PDB entry 5NFV | X-ray diffraction, 2.50 A resolution | chains A and B of the 4 polymer chains in the assembly

[Chain A]
Protein: CRISPR-associated endonuclease Cpf1
Source organism: Francisella tularensis subsp. novicida (strain U112)
Notes: EC 3.1.-.-
UniProt: A0Q7Q2 (CPF1_FRATN); residue numbers follow UniProt; this construct covers 2-1300
Chain sequence (1302 residues; numbered -1 to 1300; the number before each row is that of its first residue; numbers below 1 keep their minus sign (Ser-1 is residue -1)):
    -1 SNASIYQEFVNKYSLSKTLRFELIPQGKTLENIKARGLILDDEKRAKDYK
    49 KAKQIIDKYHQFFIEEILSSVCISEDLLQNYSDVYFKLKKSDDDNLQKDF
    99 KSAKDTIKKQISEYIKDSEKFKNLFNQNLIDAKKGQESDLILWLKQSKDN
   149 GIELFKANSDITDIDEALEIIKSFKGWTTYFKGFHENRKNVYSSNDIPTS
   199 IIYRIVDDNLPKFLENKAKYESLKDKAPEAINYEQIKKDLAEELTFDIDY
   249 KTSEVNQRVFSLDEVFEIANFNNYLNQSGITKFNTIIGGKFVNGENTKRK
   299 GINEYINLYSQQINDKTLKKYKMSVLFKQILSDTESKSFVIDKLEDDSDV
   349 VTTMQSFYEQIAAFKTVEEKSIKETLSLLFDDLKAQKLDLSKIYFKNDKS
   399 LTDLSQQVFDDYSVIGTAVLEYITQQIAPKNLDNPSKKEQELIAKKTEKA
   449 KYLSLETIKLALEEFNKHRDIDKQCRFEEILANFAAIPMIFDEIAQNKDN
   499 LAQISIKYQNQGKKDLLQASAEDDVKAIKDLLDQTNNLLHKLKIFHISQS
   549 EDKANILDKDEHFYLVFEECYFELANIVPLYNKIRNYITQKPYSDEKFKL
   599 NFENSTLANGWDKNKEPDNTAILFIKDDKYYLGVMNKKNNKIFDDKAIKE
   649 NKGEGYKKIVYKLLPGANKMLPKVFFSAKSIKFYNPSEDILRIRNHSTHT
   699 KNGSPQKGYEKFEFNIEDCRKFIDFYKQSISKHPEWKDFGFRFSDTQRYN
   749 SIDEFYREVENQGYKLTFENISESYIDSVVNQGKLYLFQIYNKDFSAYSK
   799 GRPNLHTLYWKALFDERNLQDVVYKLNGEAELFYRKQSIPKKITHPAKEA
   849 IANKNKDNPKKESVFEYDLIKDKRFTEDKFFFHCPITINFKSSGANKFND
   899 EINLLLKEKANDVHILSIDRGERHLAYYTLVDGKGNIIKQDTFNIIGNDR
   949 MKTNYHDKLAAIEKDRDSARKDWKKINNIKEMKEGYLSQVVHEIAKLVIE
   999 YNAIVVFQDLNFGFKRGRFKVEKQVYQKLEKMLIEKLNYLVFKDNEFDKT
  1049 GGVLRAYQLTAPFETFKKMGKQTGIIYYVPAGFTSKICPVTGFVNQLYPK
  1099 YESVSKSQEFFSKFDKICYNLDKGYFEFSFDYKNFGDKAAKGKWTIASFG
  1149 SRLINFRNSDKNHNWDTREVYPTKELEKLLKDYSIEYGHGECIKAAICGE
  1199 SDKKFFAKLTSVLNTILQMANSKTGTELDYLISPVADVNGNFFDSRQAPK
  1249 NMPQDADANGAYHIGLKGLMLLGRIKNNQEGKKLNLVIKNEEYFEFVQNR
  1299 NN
Unresolved in the structure: -1, 133-135, 424-443, 1009-1017, 1157-1163, 1223-1226
Construct notes: expression tag (-1 to 1); engineered mutation Gln1006 (Glu in A0Q7Q2), Ala1218 (Arg in A0Q7Q2)
Disulfide bonds: Cys1116-Cys1190
Metal / ion sites: Mg2+ site 1: Ser67, Val69, Tyr248, Asn270; Mg2+ site 2: Arg800 (shared with A-3(B) of chain B)
Ligand contacts: B3P (2-[3-(2-hydroxy-1,1-dihydroxymethyl-ethylamino)-propylamino]-2-hydroxymethyl-propane-1,3-diol): Ser12, Gly664, Lys667, Glu758, Thr885, Asn887, Phe888, Lys889, Ser890, Ser891, Gly892
From the paper describing this entry:
  - binding site for pre-crRNA (chain B): Tyr410, His843, Lys852, Lys869
  - catalytic residues: His843, Lys852, Lys869 (proposed by the authors, not directly observed)
  - binding site for DNA non-target strand: Lys613, Lys667, Lys671, Arg692 to Ser702, Gln704
  - binding site for DNA target strand: Tyr410, Lys667, Lys823, Gly826
  - mutagenesis - Q704A: decreased catalytic activity (DNA cleavage activity)
  - catalytic residues: Asp917, Asp1255
  - specificity-determining residues: Lys613, Lys671
  - mutagenesis - D917A, D1255A: abolished catalytic activity (cleavage of both DNA strands)

[Chain B]
Molecule: pre-crRNA
Notes: engineered mutation(s): 2'-deoxyU at position -19
Sequence (46 nucleotides; each row starts with the number of its first residue; numbers below 1 keep their minus sign (A-21 is residue -21)):
   -21 AAUAAUUUCUACUGUUGUAGAUAGAUUAAAAGGUAAUUCUAUCUUG
Unresolved in the structure: -21, 22-24
Metal / ion sites: Mg2+: A-3 (shared with Arg800(A) of chain A)

[Interface between chain A and chain B]
Contacting residue pairs - 144 pairs, chain A then chain B:
  Ser14(A) - A1(B)  base contact
  Lys15(A) - A1(B)  salt bridge to the phosphate
  Thr16(A) - A1(B)  hydrogen bond to the sugar
  Thr16(A) - G2(B)  hydrogen bond to the sugar
  Arg18(A) - U-15(B)  hydrogen bond to the base
  Arg18(A) - U-14(B)  base contact
  Arg18(A) - U0(B)  base contact
  Arg18(A) - G2(B)  salt bridge to the phosphate
  Phe19(A) - U-15(B)  sugar contact
  Glu20(A) - U-15(B)  sugar contact
  Lys51(A) - U4(B)  phosphate contact
  Lys51(A) - U5(B)  salt bridge to the phosphate
  Asn185(A) - U4(B)  hydrogen bond to the sugar
  Asn185(A) - U5(B)  sugar contact
  Arg186(A) - U5(B)  hydrogen bond to the sugar
  Arg186(A) - A6(B)  salt bridge to the phosphate
  Arg202(A) - A7(B)  hydrogen bond to the sugar
  Arg202(A) - A8(B)  salt bridge to the phosphate
  Phe289(A) - U15(B)  base contact
  Phe289(A) - U16(B)  sugar contact
  Asn294(A) - U16(B)  sugar contact
  Asn294(A) - C17(B)  phosphate contact
  Thr295(A) - U16(B)  hydrogen bond to the sugar
  Thr295(A) - C17(B)  sugar contact
  Lys296(A) - U16(B)  hydrogen bond to the sugar
  Leu306(A) - C17(B)  sugar contact
  Leu306(A) - U18(B)  sugar contact
  Gln309(A) - U18(B)  hydrogen bond to the sugar
  Gln309(A) - A19(B)  sugar contact
  Phe325(A) - A8(B)  phosphate contact
  Phe325(A) - A9(B)  phosphate contact
  Lys326(A) - A7(B)  salt bridge to the phosphate
  Lys326(A) - A8(B)  hydrogen bond to the phosphate
  Gln327(A) - A7(B)  phosphate contact
  Ile328(A) - A6(B)  phosphate contact
  Ile328(A) - A7(B)  phosphate contact
  Leu329(A) - A6(B)  sugar contact
  Leu329(A) - A7(B)  hydrogen bond to the phosphate
  Lys397(A) - U18(B)  base contact
  Tyr410(A) - U20(B)  hydrogen bond to the base
  Lys447(A) - A19(B)  salt bridge to the phosphate
  His538(A) - U15(B)  salt bridge to the phosphate
  Lys541(A) - U16(B)  salt bridge to the phosphate
  Tyr579(A) - A13(B)  sugar contact
  Asn580(A) - A14(B)  hydrogen bond to the sugar
  Arg583(A) - A13(B)  hydrogen bond to the sugar
  Arg583(A) - A14(B)  hydrogen bond to the sugar
  Lys595(A) - A3(B)  salt bridge to the phosphate
  Asn790(A) - U-15(B)  phosphate contact
  Lys791(A) - U-16(B)  hydrogen bond to the base
  Lys791(A) - U-15(B)  hydrogen bond to the phosphate
  Lys791(A) - U-4(B)  phosphate contact
  Ser794(A) - G-5(B)  hydrogen bond to the phosphate
  Tyr796(A) - U-6(B)  phosphate contact
  Tyr796(A) - G-5(B)  phosphate contact
  Ser797(A) - U-4(B)  hydrogen bond to the phosphate
  Lys798(A) - U-7(B)  salt bridge to the phosphate
  Lys798(A) - U-4(B)  phosphate contact
  Gly799(A) - U-4(B)  hydrogen bond to the phosphate
  Gly799(A) - A-3(B)  phosphate contact
  Arg800(A) - A-3(B)  hydrogen bond to the phosphate
  Arg800(A) - G-2(B)  salt bridge to the phosphate
  Asn802(A) - U-15(B)  base contact
  Asn802(A) - U-14(B)  base contact
  Asn802(A) - A-1(B)  hydrogen bond to the base
  Asn802(A) - U0(B)  base contact
  Leu803(A) - A-1(B)  phosphate contact
  Leu803(A) - U0(B)  hydrogen bond to the base
  His804(A) - U0(B)  stacking on the base
  His804(A) - A1(B)  salt bridge to the phosphate
  Glu829(A) - A3(B)  hydrogen bond to the sugar
  Phe831(A) - A3(B)  sugar contact
  Arg833(A) - U-14(B)  salt bridge to the phosphate
  Thr842(A) - DU-19(B)  phosphate contact
  Thr842(A) - A-18(B)  sugar contact
  His843(A) - A-18(B)  phosphate contact
  Ile849(A) - A-18(B)  base contact
  Ala850(A) - A-18(B)  hydrogen bond to the base
  Asn851(A) - A-18(B)  hydrogen bond to the base
  Asn851(A) - U-9(B)  sugar contact
  Asn851(A) - G-8(B)  phosphate contact
  Lys852(A) - A-18(B)  salt bridge to the phosphate
  Lys852(A) - C-10(B)  sugar contact
  Lys852(A) - U-9(B)  hydrogen bond to the phosphate
  Asn853(A) - C-10(B)  phosphate contact
  Asn853(A) - U-9(B)  hydrogen bond to the phosphate
  Asn856(A) - U-9(B)  hydrogen bond to the phosphate
  Asn856(A) - G-8(B)  hydrogen bond to the phosphate
  Lys858(A) - G-8(B)  salt bridge to the phosphate
  Lys858(A) - U-7(B)  hydrogen bond to the base
  Ser861(A) - U-9(B)  hydrogen bond to the sugar
  Ser861(A) - U-7(B)  hydrogen bond to the base
  Val862(A) - U-7(B)  hydrogen bond to the base
  Phe863(A) - A-18(B)  base contact
  Phe863(A) - A-17(B)  base contact
  Phe863(A) - U-9(B)  sugar contact
  Phe863(A) - U-7(B)  stacking on the base
  Tyr865(A) - A-17(B)  hydrogen bond to the base
  Tyr865(A) - U-7(B)  sugar contact
  Tyr865(A) - U-6(B)  stacking on the base
  Leu867(A) - A-18(B)  base contact
  Leu867(A) - A-17(B)  base contact
  Ile868(A) - A-17(B)  sugar contact
  Lys869(A) - DU-19(B)  sugar contact
  Lys869(A) - A-18(B)  salt bridge to the phosphate
  Lys869(A) - A-17(B)  phosphate contact
  Asp870(A) - A-17(B)  hydrogen bond to the phosphate
  Lys871(A) - A-17(B)  hydrogen bond to the phosphate
  Lys871(A) - U-16(B)  salt bridge to the phosphate
  Arg872(A) - U-16(B)  salt bridge to the phosphate
  Arg872(A) - U-14(B)  phosphate contact
  Arg872(A) - C-13(B)  salt bridge to the phosphate
  Phe873(A) - C-13(B)  phosphate contact
  Phe879(A) - U-15(B)  phosphate contact
  Phe879(A) - U-14(B)  phosphate contact
  His881(A) - G2(B)  hydrogen bond to the sugar
  His881(A) - A3(B)  phosphate contact
  Asn946(A) - G-8(B)  base contact
  Arg948(A) - G-8(B)  salt bridge to the phosphate
  Met949(A) - C-10(B)  sugar contact
  Thr951(A) - A-11(B)  sugar contact
  Tyr953(A) - A-11(B)  sugar contact
  Lys956(A) - A-11(B)  hydrogen bond to the phosphate
  Lys956(A) - C-10(B)  salt bridge to the phosphate
  Arg968(A) - G11(B)  hydrogen bond to the sugar
  Arg968(A) - U12(B)  hydrogen bond to the sugar
  Lys969(A) - A13(B)  salt bridge to the phosphate
  Asn976(A) - C-13(B)  phosphate contact
  Asn976(A) - U-12(B)  hydrogen bond to the phosphate
  Glu979(A) - C-13(B)  sugar contact
  Glu979(A) - U-12(B)  sugar contact
  Met980(A) - U-12(B)  sugar contact
  Met980(A) - A-11(B)  phosphate contact
  Gly983(A) - U-12(B)  sugar contact
  Tyr984(A) - U-12(B)  sugar contact
  Ser986(A) - G-2(B)  hydrogen bond to the sugar
  Ser986(A) - A-1(B)  sugar contact
  Gln987(A) - U-12(B)  base contact
  Gln987(A) - G-2(B)  hydrogen bond to the base
  His990(A) - G-2(B)  sugar contact
  Lys1034(A) - A-1(B)  salt bridge to the phosphate
  Lys1034(A) - U0(B)  salt bridge to the phosphate
  Lys1041(A) - G-2(B)  salt bridge to the phosphate
  Lys1041(A) - A-1(B)  salt bridge to the phosphate
Other interface residues (no listed pair), chain A (98 interface residues in all): Asp55, Phe182, Lys298, Ser330, Lys394, Thr400, Asn534, Ser546, Val576, Tyr789, Lys877, Val989, Met1030, Glu1033
Other interface residues (no listed pair), chain B (40 interface residues in all): A-20

[In short]
Chain A and chain B form an interface of 98 and 40 residues respectively; the contacts include 44 hydrogen
bonds, 27 salt bridges and 3 aromatic stacking contacts. Among the polar pairs are Arg18(A)-U-15(B),
Tyr410(A)-U20(B) and Lys791(A)-U-16(B). From the paper: catalytic residues His843(A), Lys852(A) and Lys869(A)
among others; D917A and D1255A of chain A abolish catalytic activity (cleavage of both DNA strands).
Chain A is CRISPR-associated endonuclease Cpf1 (Francisella tularensis subsp. novicida (strain U112)) and
chain B is pre-crRNA; the structure, Crystal structure of catalytically inactive FnCas12 mutant bound to an
R-loop structure containing a pre-crRNA mimic ..., was determined by X-ray diffraction (same publication as
5NG6).
